7B1F - chains A and C of the 4 polymer chains in the assembly; structure by X-ray diffraction, 1.75 A resolution.

Chain A:
Protein: Mitotic spindle assembly checkpoint protein MAD1
Organism: Homo sapiens
Reference sequence: Q9Y6D9 (MD1L1_HUMAN); numbering as in UniProt (aligned over 597-718)
Chain sequence (122 residues; each row starts with the number of its first residue):
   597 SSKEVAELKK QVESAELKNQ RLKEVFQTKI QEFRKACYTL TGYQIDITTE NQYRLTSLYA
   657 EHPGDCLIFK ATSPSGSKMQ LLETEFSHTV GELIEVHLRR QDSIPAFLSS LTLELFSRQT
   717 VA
Curated features (UniProtKB/Swiss-Prot):
  - modified residue: Ser-598 (Phosphoserine), Ser-610 (Phosphoserine), Tyr-634 (Phosphotyrosine), Thr-716 (Phosphothreonine)
  - natural variant: Glu-628 to Ala-718 (deletion: In MVA7)
  - mutagenesis: Ser-597 to Ala-718 (Defective dimerization. Reduces binding to the closed and open conformations of MAD2L1. Impairs mitotic checkpoint signaling abolishing mitotic arrest, and shortens the duration of mitosis), Ser-598 (S598A/E: Does not impact the duration of mitosis), Ser-610 (S610A/E: Impairs mitotic checkpoint signaling and shortens the duration of mitosis), Tyr-634 (Y634E: Reduces binding to closed and open conformations of MAD2L1. Impairs mitotic checkpoint signaling abolishing mitotic arrest, and shortens the duration of mitosis ...), Thr-716 (T716A/E: Reduces binding to closed and open conformations of MAD2L1. Impairs mitotic checkpoint signaling and shortens the duration of mitosis)
From the paper describing this entry:
  - mutagenesis - L618A, F629A: decreased expression
  - self-association interface (contacts with another copy of this molecule); pairs are residue here / residue on that copy: Phe-629/Phe-629 (hydrophobic contact), Leu-618
  - conformationally variable residues: Lys-605 to Tyr-655

Chain C:
Protein: Mitotic checkpoint serine/threonine-protein kinase BUB1
Notes: EC 2.7.11.1
Reference sequence: O43683 (BUB1_HUMAN); residue numbers follow UniProt; this construct covers 455-479
Chain sequence (26 residues; each row starts with the number of its first residue):
   455 KVQPSPTVHT KEALGFIMNM FQAPTS
Disordered / not traced: 455-456, 478-480
Sequence notes: expression tag (480)
Modified positions: Ser-459 (phosphoserine; SEP); Thr-461 (phosphothreonine; TPO)
Curated features (UniProtKB/Swiss-Prot):
  - region: Pro-458 to Gln-476 (Essential for loading of BUBR1, MAD1L1 and MAD2L1 to kinetochores)
From the paper describing this entry:
  - post-translational modification sites: Ser-459, Thr-461
  - contacts within the chain: Thr-461/Val-462 (backbone contact), Thr-461/His-463 (hydrogen bond), Thr-461/Thr-464 (backbone contact)

Chain A / chain C interface:
Contacting residue pairs (20):
  Ser-610(A) with His-463(C), hydrogen bond
  Leu-613(A) with Thr-461(C); His-463(C)
  Lys-614(A) with His-463(C); Glu-466(C), salt bridge
  Arg-617(A) with Thr-461(C); His-463(C); Thr-464(C); Ala-467(C)
  Leu-618(A) with Ala-467(C), hydrophobic
  Glu-620(A) with Thr-464(C)
  Val-621(A) with Ala-467(C); Leu-468(C), hydrophobic; Ile-471(C), hydrophobic
  Phe-622(A) with Ala-467(C); Phe-470(C), hydrophobic; Ile-471(C), hydrophobic
  Lys-625(A) with Ile-471(C)
  Ile-626(A) with Phe-475(C), hydrophobic
  Phe-629(A) with Phe-475(C), hydrophobic
Also at the interface, not in a pair above, chain C (10 interface residues in all): Met-472
From the paper, about this interface:
  - pairs named by the authors: Ser-610(A)/His-463(C) (hydrogen bond), Arg-617(A)/Thr-461(C)
  - hot spots on chain A (mutagenesis) - L618A: abolished binding to Mitotic checkpoint serine/threonine-protein kinase BUB1 (chain C)
  - hot spots on chain A (mutagenesis) - Q627A/I643A/R650A (Kd 14.5 uM), Q627A/R630A/I643A/R650A (Kd 25 uM), R630A (Kd 10 uM): decreased binding to Mitotic checkpoint serine/threonine-protein kinase BUB1 (chain C)
  - hot spots on chain A (mutagenesis) - I643A: unchanged binding to Mitotic checkpoint serine/threonine-protein kinase BUB1 (chain C)

Overview:
The interface between chain A and chain C involves 11 residues on one side and 10 on the other; the contacts
include 1 hydrogen bond and 1 salt bridge. Polar pairs include Lys-614(A)/Glu-466(C) and
Ser-610(A)/His-463(C). The authors report a hydrogen bond between Ser-610(A) and His-463(C); a contact between
Arg-617(A) and Thr-461(C). The paper reports that Q627A/I643A/R650A, Q627A/R630A/I643A/R650A and R630A of
chain A reduce binding to Mitotic checkpoint serine/threonine-protein kinase BUB1 (chain C); modification
sites Ser-459(C) and Thr-461(C); 6 substitutions were tested in all.
Here chain A is Mitotic spindle assembly checkpoint protein MAD1 (Homo sapiens) and chain C is Mitotic
checkpoint serine/threonine-protein kinase BUB1. Entry 7B1F (Orthorhombic P212121 Structure of Human Mad1
C-terminal Domain in Complex with Phosphorylated Bub1 CD1 Domain) was determined by X-ray diffraction,
deposited together with 7B1H and 7B1J.
